PDB entry 3UIH | X-ray diffraction, 2.40 A resolution | chains A and B of the 4 polymer chains in the assembly

Chain A (and B):
Molecule: Baculoviral IAP repeat-containing protein 5
Source organism: Homo sapiens
Notes: chain B of this document is another copy of the same molecule, construct and numbering; everything in this record applies to it too
Reference sequence: O15392 (BIRC5_HUMAN); residues 1-142 here = UniProt positions 1-142
Amino-acid sequence (143 residues; each row starts with the number of its first residue; numbering starts at 0):
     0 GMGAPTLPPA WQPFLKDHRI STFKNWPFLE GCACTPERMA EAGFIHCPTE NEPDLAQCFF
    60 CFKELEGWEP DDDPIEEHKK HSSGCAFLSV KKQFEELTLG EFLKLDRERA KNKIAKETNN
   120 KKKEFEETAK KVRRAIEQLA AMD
Disordered / not traced: 0-4, 141-142 (chain B: 0-5, 141-142)
Sequence notes: expression tag (0); engineered mutation Lys129 (Glu in O15392)
Ion coordination: Zn2+: Cys57, Cys60, His77, Cys84
Swiss-Prot annotation at these positions:
  - binding site (Zn(2+)): Cys57, Cys60, His77, Cys84
  - site: Glu126 (Interaction with FBXL7)
  - modified residue: Ser20 (Phosphoserine), Lys23 (N6-acetyllysine), Thr34 (Phosphothreonine), Thr48 (Phosphothreonine), Lys90 (N6-acetyllysine), Lys110 (N6-acetyllysine), Lys112 (N6-acetyllysine), Lys115 (N6-acetyllysine), Thr117 (Phosphothreonine), Lys121 (N6-acetyllysine), Lys129 (N6-acetyllysine)
  - natural variant: Lys129 (K129E: Loss of acetylation)
  - mutagenesis: Arg18 (R18A: Disrupts interaction with histone H3pT3, no effect on interaction with INCENP), Lys23 (K23R: Increases ubiquitination and blocks dissociation from centromeres; when associated with R-62; R-78 and R-79), Trp25 (W25A: Disrupts interaction with histone H3pT3, no effect on interaction with INCENP), Cys33 (C33R: Disrupts interaction with histone H3pT3, no effect on interaction with INCENP), Thr34 (T34A: Loss of LAMTOR5 binding; T34E: Higher affinity for LAMTOR5 binding), Thr48 (T48A/E: Localizes normally during mitosis but cannot support cell proliferation. Increased affinity for CDCA8/borealin), Cys57 (C57A: Disrupts interaction with histone H3pT3, no effect on interaction with INCENP), Lys62 (K62R: Increases ubiquitination and blocks dissociation from centromeres; when associated with R-23; R-78 and R-79), Glu65 (E65A: Almost abolishes RAN-binding. Does not disrupt binding to AURKB or CDCA8. Disrupts mitotic spindle assembly. Does not disrupt nuclear export), Trp67 (W67A: Disrupts interaction with histone H3pT3, no effect on interaction with INCENP), Asp70 (D70A: No change. Loss of interaction with AURKB; when associated with A-71), Asp71 (D71A: No change. Loss of interaction with AURKB; when associated with A-70), 7 further mutagenesis entries in UniProt
From the paper describing this entry:
  - conformationally variable residues (helix shift): Pro69 to Gly83
  - mutagenesis - K62Y/H80W (Kd 19.8 uM): increased binding to Diablo homolog, mitochondrial
  - specificity-determining residues: Lys62, His80 (by similarity / conservation)

Chain A / chain B interface:
Pairs across the interface - 23 pairs, chain A then chain B:
  Thr5(A) - Trp10(B)
  Thr5(A) - Asp105(B)  hydrogen bond (backbone-side chain)
  Leu6(A) - Trp10(B)  hydrophobic
  Trp10(A) - Pro7(B)
  Trp10(A) - Trp10(B)  hydrophobic
  Phe93(A) - Leu98(B)
  Glu94(A) - Thr97(B)
  Glu94(A) - Leu98(B)
  Glu94(A) - Gly99(B)  hydrogen bond (backbone-backbone)
  Glu95(A) - Thr97(B)
  Leu96(A) - Thr97(B)
  Leu96(A) - Leu98(B)  hydrogen bond (backbone-backbone)
  Thr97(A) - Glu94(B)
  Thr97(A) - Glu95(B)
  Thr97(A) - Leu96(B)
  Thr97(A) - Leu98(B)
  Leu98(A) - Phe93(B)  hydrophobic
  Leu98(A) - Glu94(B)
  Leu98(A) - Leu96(B)  hydrogen bond (backbone-backbone)
  Leu98(A) - Leu98(B)  hydrophobic
  Leu98(A) - Phe101(B)  hydrophobic
  Gly99(A) - Glu94(B)  hydrogen bond (backbone-backbone)
  Phe101(A) - Leu98(B)  hydrophobic
Other interface residues (no listed pair), chain A (13 interface residues in all): Pro7, Leu102
Other interface residues (no listed pair), chain B (13 interface residues in all): Leu6, Leu102

Summary:
The chain A/chain B interface involves 13 residues from each chain, with 5 hydrogen bonds. Among the polar
pairs are Thr5(A)-Asp105(B), Glu94(A)-Gly99(B) and Leu96(A)-Leu98(B). UniProt lists 4 Zn2+-binding residues
and 20 mutagenesis sites on chain A. From the paper: K62Y/H80W of chain A increase binding to Diablo homolog,
mitochondrial; specificity determinants Lys62(A) and His80(A).
Chain A and chain B are both Baculoviral IAP repeat-containing protein 5 (Homo sapiens); the structure,
crystal structure of human Survivin in complex with Smac/DIABLO(1-15) peptide, was determined by X-ray
diffraction together with 3UII, 3UIJ and 3UIK from the same study.
